7D97 - chain A; structure by X-ray diffraction, 1.89 A resolution.

[Chain A]
Molecule: GMP synthase [glutamine-hydrolyzing] subunit A
From: Methanocaldococcus jannaschii DSM 2661
Notes: EC 6.3.5.2
UniProtKB: Q58970 (GUAAA_METJA); numbering as in UniProt (aligned over 1-188)
Chain sequence (188 residues; row label = number of the first residue in the row):
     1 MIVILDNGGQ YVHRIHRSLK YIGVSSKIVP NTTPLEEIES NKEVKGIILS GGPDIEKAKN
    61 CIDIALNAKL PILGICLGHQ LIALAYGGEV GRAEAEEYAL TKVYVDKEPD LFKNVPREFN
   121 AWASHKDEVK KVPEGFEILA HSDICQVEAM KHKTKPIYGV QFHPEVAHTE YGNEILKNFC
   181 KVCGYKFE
Not modelled in the structure: 93-95
Construct notes: engineered mutation Pro109 (Asn in Q58970)
Curated features (UniProtKB/Swiss-Prot):
  - active site: Cys76 (Nucleophile), His163, Glu165
From the paper describing this entry:
  - conformationally variable residues (loop rearrangement, order/disorder transition, side-chain flip): Ala93 to Ala95, Lys107 to Pro109, Asp110
  - contacts within the chain: Pro109-Phe112, Asp110-Lys113
  - catalytic residues: Cys76, His163, Glu165 (citing earlier work)

[Overview]
Curated annotation (UniProt) lists 3 active-site residues. The paper reports catalytic residues Cys76, His163
and Glu165; conformational variability at Ala93, Lys107 and Asp110.
Chain A is GMP synthase [glutamine-hydrolyzing] subunit A (Methanocaldococcus jannaschii DSM 2661); the
structure, Crystal structure of N109P mutant of GATase subunit of Methanocaldococcus jannaschii GMP
synthetase, was determined by X-ray diffraction, deposited together with 7D40, 7D95 and 7D96.
